Entry 8BMW (electron microscopy, 3.50 A resolution); this record covers chains J and R of the 15 polymer chains in the assembly.

== Chain J ==
Protein: CRISPR-associated Cas7 paralog (Type III-D)
Source organism: Saccharolobus solfataricus
UniProtKB: A0A157T1A2 (A0A157T1A2_SACSO); residues 3-274 here = UniProt positions 3-274
Chain sequence (272 residues; row label = number of the first residue in the row):
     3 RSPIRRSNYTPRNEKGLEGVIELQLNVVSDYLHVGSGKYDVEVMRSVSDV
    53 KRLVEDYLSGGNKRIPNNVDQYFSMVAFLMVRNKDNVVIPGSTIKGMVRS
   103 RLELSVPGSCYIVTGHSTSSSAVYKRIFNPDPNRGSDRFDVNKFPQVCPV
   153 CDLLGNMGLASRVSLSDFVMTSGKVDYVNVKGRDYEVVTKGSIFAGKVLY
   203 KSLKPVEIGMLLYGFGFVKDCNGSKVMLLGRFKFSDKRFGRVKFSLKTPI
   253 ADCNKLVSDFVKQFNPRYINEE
Disordered / not traced: 3-4
Cystine bridges: Cys223-Cys255

== Chain R ==
Molecule: 48-nt RNA strand
Source organism: Saccharolobus solfataricus
Sequence (48 nucleotides; numbered 1 to 48; the number before each row is that of its first residue):
     1 AUUGAAAGUUUUUUUUUUUUUUUUUUUUUUUUUUUUUUUUUUUUUUUU

== Chain J / chain R interface ==
Residue-residue contacts (40):
  His35(J) - U46(R)  phosphate contact
  Val36(J) - U46(R)  phosphate contact
  Gly37(J) - U45(R)  sugar contact
  Gly37(J) - U46(R)  hydrogen bond to the phosphate
  Ser38(J) - U45(R)  base contact
  Gly39(J) - U45(R)  base contact
  Phe80(J) - U46(R)  base contact
  Pro92(J) - U45(R)  phosphate contact
  Ser94(J) - U44(R)  sugar contact
  Ser94(J) - U45(R)  phosphate contact
  Thr95(J) - U44(R)  hydrogen bond to the phosphate
  Thr95(J) - U45(R)  hydrogen bond to the phosphate
  Lys97(J) - U42(R)  salt bridge to the phosphate
  Lys97(J) - U43(R)  salt bridge to the phosphate
  Gly98(J) - U44(R)  sugar contact
  Met99(J) - U44(R)  base contact
  Arg101(J) - U42(R)  hydrogen bond to the phosphate
  Arg101(J) - U43(R)  salt bridge to the phosphate
  Ser102(J) - U44(R)  hydrogen bond to the base
  Ile114(J) - U42(R)  sugar contact
  Ser122(J) - U47(R)  phosphate contact
  Ser122(J) - U48(R)  phosphate contact
  Ser123(J) - U47(R)  phosphate contact
  Ser123(J) - U48(R)  phosphate contact
  Asn158(J) - U41(R)  hydrogen bond to the sugar
  Asn158(J) - U42(R)  sugar contact
  Met159(J) - U41(R)  base contact
  Met159(J) - U42(R)  base contact
  Gly160(J) - U41(R)  hydrogen bond to the base
  Leu161(J) - U41(R)  hydrogen bond to the sugar
  Ala162(J) - U41(R)  sugar contact
  Ser163(J) - U41(R)  phosphate contact
  Ser163(J) - U42(R)  hydrogen bond to the phosphate
  Leu231(J) - U44(R)  base contact
  Gly232(J) - U46(R)  phosphate contact
  Gly232(J) - U47(R)  phosphate contact
  Arg233(J) - U46(R)  base contact
  Arg233(J) - U47(R)  salt bridge to the phosphate
  Lys235(J) - U44(R)  base contact
  Ser237(J) - U48(R)  phosphate contact
Interface residues without a listed pair, chain J (35 interface residues in all): Arg103, Val115, Ser121, Ala124, Gly157, Phe234, Phe236

== Overview ==
35 residues of chain J and 8 residues of chain R are in contact; the contacts include 9 hydrogen bonds and 4
salt bridges. Polar pairs include Ser102(J)-U44(R), Gly160(J)-U41(R) and Asn158(J)-U41(R).
Chain J is CRISPR-associated Cas7 paralog (Type III-D) and chain R is a 48-nt RNA strand, both from
Saccharolobus solfataricus; the structure, SsoCsm, was determined by electron microscopy.
